7A0M - chains A and B; structure by X-ray diffraction, 2.32 A resolution.

== Chain A (and B) ==
Name: TSC1 N-terminal domain
Organism: Chaetomium thermophilum
Notes: chain B of this document is another copy of the same molecule, construct and numbering; everything in this record applies to it too
UniProt: G0S5K3 (G0S5K3_CHATD); residues 1-415 here = UniProt positions 1-415
Sequence (417 residues; numbered -1 to 415; the number before each row is that of its first residue; numbers below 1 keep their minus sign (Gly-1 is residue -1)):
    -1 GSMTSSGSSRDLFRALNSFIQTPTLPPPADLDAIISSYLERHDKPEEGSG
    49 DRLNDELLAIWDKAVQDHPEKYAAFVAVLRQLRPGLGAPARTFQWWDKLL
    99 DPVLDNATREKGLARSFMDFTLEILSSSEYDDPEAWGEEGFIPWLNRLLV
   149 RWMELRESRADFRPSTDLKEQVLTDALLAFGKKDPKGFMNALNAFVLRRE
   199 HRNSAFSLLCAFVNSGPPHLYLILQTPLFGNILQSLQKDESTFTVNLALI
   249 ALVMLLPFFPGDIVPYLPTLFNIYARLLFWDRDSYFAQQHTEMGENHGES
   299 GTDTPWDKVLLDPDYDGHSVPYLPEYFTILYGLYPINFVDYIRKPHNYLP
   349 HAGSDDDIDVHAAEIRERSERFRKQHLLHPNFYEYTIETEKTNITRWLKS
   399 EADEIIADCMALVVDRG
Unresolved in the structure: -1 to 2, 128-137, 155-162, 282-303, 344-356, 414-415 (chain B: -1 to 5, 128-137, 153-164, 281-302, 414-415)
Construct notes: expression tag (-1 to 0)
Modified / non-standard residues: Mse1, Mse291 (selenomethionine); Mse116, Mse151, Mse187, Mse252, Mse408 (selenomethionine; parent Met)

== How chain A and chain B interact ==
Pairs across the interface (45; chain A residue first):
  Phe325(A) - Tyr381(B)
  Tyr329(A) - Leu376(B)
  Val337(A) - Leu376(B)  hydrophobic
  Val337(A) - Phe380(B)
  Ile340(A) - Tyr381(B)  hydrophobic
  Arg341(A) - Tyr381(B)
  Arg341(A) - Glu382(B)
  Arg341(A) - Tyr383(B)
  Arg341(A) - Thr384(B)
  Arg364(A) - Tyr381(B)  hydrogen bond (side chain-backbone)
  Ser367(A) - Tyr381(B)  hydrogen bond (backbone-side chain)
  Glu368(A) - Tyr381(B)
  Arg371(A) - Leu376(B)  hydrogen bond (side chain-backbone)
  Arg371(A) - His377(B)
  Arg371(A) - Pro378(B)
  Arg371(A) - Tyr381(B)
  Arg371(A) - Leu410(B)
  Lys372(A) - Leu375(B)
  His374(A) - Leu375(B)
  His374(A) - Leu376(B)  hydrogen bond (backbone-backbone)
  Leu375(A) - Lys372(B)
  Leu375(A) - His374(B)
  Leu375(A) - Val412(B)  hydrophobic
  Leu376(A) - Tyr329(B)
  Leu376(A) - Val337(B)  hydrophobic
  Leu376(A) - Arg371(B)  hydrogen bond (backbone-side chain)
  Leu376(A) - His374(B)  hydrogen bond (backbone-backbone)
  Leu376(A) - Leu376(B)
  Leu376(A) - Phe380(B)  hydrophobic
  His377(A) - Arg371(B)
  Pro378(A) - Arg371(B)
  Phe380(A) - Val337(B)
  Phe380(A) - Arg341(B)
  Phe380(A) - Phe380(B)  hydrophobic
  Tyr381(A) - Phe325(B)
  Tyr381(A) - Ile340(B)  hydrophobic
  Tyr381(A) - Arg341(B)
  Tyr381(A) - Arg364(B)  hydrogen bond (backbone-side chain)
  Tyr381(A) - Ser367(B)  hydrogen bond (side chain-backbone)
  Tyr381(A) - Glu368(B)
  Tyr381(A) - Arg371(B)
  Glu382(A) - Arg341(B)
  Tyr383(A) - Arg341(B)
  Thr384(A) - Arg341(B)
  Val412(A) - Leu375(B)  hydrophobic
Interface residues without a listed pair, chain A (22 interface residues in all): Leu410
Interface residues without a listed pair, chain B (23 interface residues in all): Gln373

== Overview ==
The interface between chain A and chain B involves 22 residues on one side and 23 on the other, with 8
hydrogen bonds. Among the polar pairs are Arg364(A)-Tyr381(B), Ser367(A)-Tyr381(B) and Arg371(A)-Leu376(B).
Chain A and chain B are both TSC1 N-terminal domain (Chaetomium thermophilum); the structure, TSC1 N-terminal
domain, was determined by X-ray diffraction together with 7A0N from the same study.
